7AFN - chains 1 and B of the 9 polymer chains in the assembly; structure by electron microscopy, 3.86 A resolution.

Chain 1:
Molecule: 16SrRNA (head domain of the 30S ribosome)
From: Escherichia coli
Sequence (1541 nucleotides; row label = number of the first residue in the row):
     1 AAAUUGAAGAGUUUGAUCAUGGCUCAGAUUGAACGCUGGCGGCAGGCCUA
    51 ACACAUGCAAGUCGAACGGUAACAGGAAGAAGCUUGCUUCUUUGCUGACG
   101 AGUGGCGGACGGGUGAGUAAUGUCUGGGAAACUGCCUGAUGGAGGGGGAU
   151 AACUACUGGAAACGGUAGCUAAUACCGCAUAACGUCGCAAGACCAAAGAG
   201 GGGGACCUUCGGGCCUCUUGCCAUCGGAUGUGCCCAGAUGGGAUUAGCUA
   251 GUAGGUGGGGUAACGGCUCACCUAGGCGACGAUCCCUAGCUGGUCUGAGA
   301 GGAUGACCAGCCACACUGGAACUGAGACACGGUCCAGACUCCUACGGGAG
   351 GCAGCAGUGGGGAAUAUUGCACAAUGGGCGCAAGCCUGAUGCAGCCAUGC
   401 CGCGUGUAUGAAGAAGGCCUUCGGGUUGUAAAGUACUUUCAGCGGGGAGG
   451 AAGGGAGUAAAGUUAAUACCUUUGCUCAUUGACGUUACCCGCAGAAGAAG
   501 CACCGGCUAACUCCGUGCCAGCAGCCXCGGUAAUACGGAGGGUGCAAGCG
   551 UUAAUCGGAAUUACUGGGCGUAAAGCGCACGCAGGCGGUUUGUUAAGUCA
   601 GAUGUGAAAUCCCCGGGCUCAACCUGGGAACUGCAUCUGAUACUGGCAAG
   651 CUUGAGUCUCGUAGAGGGGGGUAGAAUUCCAGGUGUAGCGGUGAAAUGCG
   701 UAGAGAUCUGGAGGAAUACCGGUGGCGAAGGCGGCCCCCUGGACGAAGAC
   751 UGACGCUCAGGUGCGAAAGCGUGGGGAGCAAACAGGAUUAGAUACCCUGG
   801 UAGUCCACGCCGUAAACGAUGUCGACUUGGAGGUUGUGCCCUUGAGGCGU
   851 GGCUUCCGGAGCUAACGCGUUAAGUCGACCGCCUGGGGAGUACGGCCGCA
   901 AGGUUAAAACUCAAAUGAAUUGACGGGGGCCCGCACAAGCGGUGGAGCAU
   951 GUGGUUUAAUUCGAUGXAACGCGAAGAACCUUACCUGGUCUUGACAUCCA
  1001 CGGAAGUUUUCAGAGAUGAGAAUGUGCCUUCGGGAACCGUGAGACAGGUG
  1051 CUGCAUGGCUGUCGUCAGCUCGUGUUGUGAAAUGUUGGGUUAAGUCCCGC
  1101 AACGAGCGCAACCCUUAUCCUUUGUUGCCAGCGGUCCGGCCGGGAACUCA
  1151 AAGGAGACUGCCAGUGAUAAACUGGAGGAAGGUGGGGAUGACGUCAAGUC
  1201 AUCAUGGCCCUUACGACCAGGGCUACACACGUGCUACAAUGGCGCAUACA
  1251 AAGAGAAGCGACCUCGCGAGAGCAAGCGGACCUCAUAAAGUGCGUCGUAG
  1301 UCCGGAUUGGAGUCUGCAACUCGACUCCAUGAAGUCGGAAUCGCUAGUAA
  1351 UCGUGGAUCAGAAUGCCACGGUGAAUACGUUCCCGGCCUUGUACACACCG
  1401 CCCGUXACACCAUGGGAGUGGGUUGCAAAAGAAGUAGGUAGCUUAACCUU
  1451 CGGGAGGGCGCUUACCACUUUGUGAUUCAUGACUGGGGUGAAGUCGUAAC
  1501 AAGGUAACCGUAGGGGAACCUGCGGUUGGAUCACCUCCUUA
Disordered / not traced: 1-930, 1387-1541
Modified residues: PSU (pseudouridine-5'-monophosphate) at position 516, G7M (N7-methyl-guanosine-5'-monophosphate) at position 527, 2MG (2N-methylguanosine-5'-monophosphate) at position 966, 5MC (5-methylcytidine-5'-monophosphate) at position 967, 2MG (2N-methylguanosine-5'-monophosphate) at position 1207, 4OC (4n,o2'-methylcytidine-5'-monophosphate) at position 1401, 5MC (5-methylcytidine-5'-monophosphate) at position 1406, UR3 (3-methyluridine-5'-monophoshate) at position 1497, 2MG (2N-methylguanosine-5'-monophosphate) at position 1515, MA6 (6N-dimethyladenosine-5'-monophoshate) at position 1517, MA6 (6N-dimethyladenosine-5'-monophoshate) at position 1518
Bound ions: Mg2+ site 1: G963, A964, U1199; Mg2+ site 2: C1054, A1196; Mg2+ site 3: G1220, G1221; Mg2+ site 4 near U1224 (its only coordinating residue here); Mg2+ site 5 near A1238 (its only coordinating residue here); Mg2+ site 6 near G1242 (its only coordinating residue here); Mg2+ site 7: G1365, C1366; Mg2+ site 8 near G1370 (its only coordinating residue here)

Chain B:
Molecule: 30S ribosomal protein S2
From: Escherichia coli
UniProt: C3TPN2 (C3TPN2_ECOLX); residue numbers follow UniProt; this construct covers 1-241
Sequence (241 residues; row label = number of the first residue in the row):
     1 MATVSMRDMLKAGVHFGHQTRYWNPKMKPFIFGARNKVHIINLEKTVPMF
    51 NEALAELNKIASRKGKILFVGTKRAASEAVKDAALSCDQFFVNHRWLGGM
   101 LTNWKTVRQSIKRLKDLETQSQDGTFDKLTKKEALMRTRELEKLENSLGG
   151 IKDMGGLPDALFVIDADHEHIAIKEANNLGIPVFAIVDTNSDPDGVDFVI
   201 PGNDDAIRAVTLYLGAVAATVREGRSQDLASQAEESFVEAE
Disordered / not traced: 1-3, 228-241
Bound ions: Zn2+: His18, Asp204

Interface between chain 1 and chain B:
Pairs across the interface (34; chain 1 residue first):
  G1072(1) with Asn103(B), base contact; Thr106(B), hydrogen bond to the base
  U1073(1) with Asn103(B), hydrogen bond to the sugar; Lys105(B), sugar contact
  G1074(1) with Gly99(B), sugar contact; Thr102(B), hydrogen bond to the sugar; Asn103(B), sugar contact
  U1075(1) with Thr102(B), phosphate contact
  G1099(1) with Arg95(B), phosphate contact
  C1100(1) with Arg95(B), salt bridge to the phosphate
  A1101(1) with Arg95(B), salt bridge to the phosphate; Gly98(B), base contact; Gly99(B), hydrogen bond to the base; Thr102(B), base contact; Ile171(B), base contact; Glu175(B), hydrogen bond to the base
  A1102(1) with Arg95(B), phosphate contact; Leu97(B), sugar contact; Gly98(B), hydrogen bond to the sugar
  C1103(1) with Arg95(B), salt bridge to the phosphate; Leu97(B), sugar contact; Gly98(B), sugar contact; Asn103(B), hydrogen bond to the base; Thr106(B), base contact
  G1104(1) with Leu97(B), phosphate contact; Thr106(B), sugar contact; Ser110(B), sugar contact
  A1111(1) with Glu133(B), hydrogen bond to the sugar
  C1112(1) with Glu133(B), sugar contact
  A1157(1) with Lys131(B), phosphate contact
  C1158(1) with Lys132(B), phosphate contact; Leu135(B), sugar contact; Arg139(B), sugar contact
  U1168(1) with Arg74(B), base contact
Also at the interface, not in a pair above, chain 1 (18 interface residues in all): U1076, C1097, G1160
Also at the interface, not in a pair above, chain B (20 interface residues in all): Thr130, Lys143, Asn178

Overview:
18 residues of chain 1 face 20 of chain B across their interface; the contacts include 8 hydrogen bonds and 3
salt bridges. Polar pairs include G1072(1)-Thr106(B), A1101(1)-Gly99(B) and A1101(1)-Glu175(B). G963(1),
A964(1) and U1199(1) form the Mg2+ site 1.
Chain 1 is 16SrRNA (head domain of the 30S ribosome) and chain B is 30S ribosomal protein S2, both from
Escherichia coli; the structure, Bacterial 30S ribosomal subunit assembly complex state B (head domain), was
determined by electron microscopy, deposited together with 7AF3, 7AF5, 7AF8, 7AFA, 7AFD, 7AFH and 17 further
entries.
